3HCD - chain A; structure by X-ray diffraction, 2.39 A resolution.

== Chain A ==
Protein: Phenylethanolamine N-methyltransferase
Source organism: Homo sapiens
Notes: EC 2.1.1.28
Reference sequence: P11086 (PNMT_HUMAN); numbering as in UniProt (aligned over 1-282)
Amino-acid sequence (289 residues; each row starts with the number of its first residue):
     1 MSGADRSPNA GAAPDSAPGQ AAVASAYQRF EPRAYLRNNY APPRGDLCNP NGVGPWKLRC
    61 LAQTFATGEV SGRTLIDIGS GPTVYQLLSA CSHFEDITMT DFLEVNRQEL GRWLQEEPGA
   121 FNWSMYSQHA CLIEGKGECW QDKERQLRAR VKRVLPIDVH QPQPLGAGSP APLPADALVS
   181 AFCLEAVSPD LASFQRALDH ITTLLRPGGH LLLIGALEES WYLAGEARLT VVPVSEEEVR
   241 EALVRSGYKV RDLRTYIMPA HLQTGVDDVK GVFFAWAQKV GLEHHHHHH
Unresolved in the structure: 1-23, 281-289
Differences from the reference sequence: expression tag (283-289)
Small-molecule neighbours:
  - L-norepinephrine (LNR): Tyr-35, Asn-39, Tyr-40, Arg-44, Val-53, Lys-57, Phe-182, Ala-216, Glu-219, Tyr-222, Met-258, Asp-267, Val-269
  - S-adenosylhomocysteine (SAH): Tyr-27, Phe-30, Tyr-35, Tyr-40, Gly-79, Ser-80, Gly-81, Pro-82, Thr-83, Tyr-85, Gln-86, Asp-101, Phe-102, Leu-103, Asn-106, Ile-157, Asp-158, Val-159, His-160, Ala-181, Phe-182, Cys-183, Val-187, Tyr-222
Curated features (UniProtKB/Swiss-Prot):
  - binding site (S-adenosyl-L-methionine): Tyr-35, Tyr-40, Gly-79, Ser-80, Tyr-85, Asp-101, Asn-106, Asp-158, Val-159, Ala-181
  - binding site (octopamine): Glu-219, Asp-267
  - modified residue: Ser-7 (Phosphoserine)
  - natural variant: Asn-9 (N9S: Slight increase in protein expression and enzyme activity with octopamine as substrate), Thr-98 (T98A: Significant decrease in protein expression and enzyme activity with octopamine as substrate), Arg-112 (R112C: No significant effect on protein expression and enzyme activity with octopamine as substrate), Ala-175 (A175T: No significant effect on protein expression and enzyme activity with octopamine as substrate)
  - mutagenesis: Tyr-35 (Y35F: Strongly increases KM for phenylethanolamine and S-adenosyl-L-methionine), Glu-185 (E185A/Q: Strongly reduced enzyme activity towards phenylethanolamine. Increases affinity for S-adenosyl-L-methionine; E185D: Strongly reduced enzyme activity towards phenylethanolamine ...), Glu-219 (E219A: Reduced enzyme activity towards phenylethanolamine. Decreases affinity for phenylethanolamine 6-fold. Decreases affinity for S-adenosyl-L-methionine 2-fold), Asp-267 (D267A/N: Strongly reduced enzyme activity towards phenylethanolamine. Decreases affinity for phenylethanolamine 200-fold. Decreases affinity for S-adenosyl-L-methionine 3-fold)
What the authors report for this chain:
  - binding site for L-norepinephrine: Asn-39, Tyr-40, Lys-57, Phe-182, Glu-219, Asp-267
  - catalytic residues: Lys-57
  - contacts within the chain: Arg-44/Asp-267 (hydrogen bond), Asn-39/Arg-44 (hydrogen bond)
  - catalytic residues: Glu-185 (citing earlier work)
  - mutagenesis - E185A (10-20-fold): decreased catalytic activity (citing earlier work)

== Overview ==
Ligands of chain A: S-adenosylhomocysteine and L-norepinephrine. Curated annotation (UniProt) lists 10
S-adenosyl-L-methionine-binding residues, octopamine-binding residues Glu-219 and Asp-267 and 4 mutagenesis
sites. The paper reports catalytic residues Lys-57 and Glu-185; E185A reduces catalytic activity.
Chain A is Phenylethanolamine N-methyltransferase (Homo sapiens); the structure, Crystal Structure of hPNMT in
Complex With Noradrenaline and AdoHcy, was determined by X-ray diffraction together with 3HCA, 3HCB, 3HCC,
3HCE and 3HCF from the same study.
